8WC4 - chains B and Y of the 5 polymer chains in the assembly; structure by electron microscopy, 3.10 A resolution.

# Chain B
Protein: Guanine nucleotide-binding protein G(I)/G(S)/G(T) subunit beta-1
Source organism: Homo sapiens
Reference sequence: P62873 (GBB1_HUMAN); residue numbers follow UniProt; this construct covers 2-340
Amino-acid sequence (345 residues; row label = number of the first residue in the row; numbers below 1 keep their minus sign (Met-4 is residue -4)):
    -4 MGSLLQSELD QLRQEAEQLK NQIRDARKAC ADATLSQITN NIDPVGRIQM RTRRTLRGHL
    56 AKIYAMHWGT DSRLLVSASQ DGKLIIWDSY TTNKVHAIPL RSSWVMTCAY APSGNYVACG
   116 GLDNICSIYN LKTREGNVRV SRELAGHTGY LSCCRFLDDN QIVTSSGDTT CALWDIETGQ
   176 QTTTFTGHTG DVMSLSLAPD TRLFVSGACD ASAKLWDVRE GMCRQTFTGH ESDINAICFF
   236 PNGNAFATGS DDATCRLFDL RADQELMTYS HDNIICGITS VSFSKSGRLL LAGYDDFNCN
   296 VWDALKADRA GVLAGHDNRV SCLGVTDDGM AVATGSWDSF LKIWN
Not modelled in the structure: -4 to 5, 310
Differences from the reference sequence: initiating methionine (-4); expression tag (-3 to 1)
UniProt features mapped onto this chain:
  - modified residue: Ser2 (N-acetylserine), His266 (Phosphohistidine)
  - natural variant: Leu30 (L30F: In MRD42; uncertain significance), Arg52 (R52G: In MRD42), Gly64 (G64V: In MRD42), Asp76 (D76E: In MRD42; D76G: In MRD42), Gly77 (G77S: In MRD42), Lys78 (K78R: In MRD42), Ile80 (I80N: In MRD42; I80T: In MRD42), His91 (H91R: In MRD42; uncertain significance), Ala92 (A92T: In MRD42), Pro94 (P94S: In MRD42), Leu95 (L95P: In MRD42), Arg96 (R96L: In MRD42), 5 further natural variant entries in UniProt

# Chain Y
Protein: Guanine nucleotide-binding protein G(I)/G(S)/G(O) subunit gamma-2
Source organism: Homo sapiens
Reference sequence: P59768 (GBG2_HUMAN); numbering as in UniProt (aligned over 1-71)
Amino-acid sequence (71 residues; numbered 1 to 71; the number before each row is that of its first residue):
     1 MASNNTASIA QARKLVEQLK MEANIDRIKV SKAAADLMAY CEAHAKEDPL LTPVPASENP
    61 FREKKFFCAI L
Not modelled in the structure: 1-7, 64-71
UniProt features mapped onto this chain:
  - modified residue: Ala2 (N-acetylalanine), Cys68 (Cysteine methyl ester)
  - lipidation: Cys68 (S-geranylgeranyl cysteine)

# Chain B / chain Y interface
Pairs across the interface - 48 pairs, chain B then chain Y:
  Ala11(B) - Leu19(Y)
  Leu14(B) - Leu19(Y)  hydrophobic
  Leu14(B) - Lys20(Y)
  Lys15(B) - Leu19(Y)
  Ile18(B) - Ala23(Y)  hydrophobic
  Arg22(B) - Arg27(Y)
  Cys25(B) - Arg27(Y)
  Cys25(B) - Val30(Y)
  Ala26(B) - Val30(Y)  hydrophobic
  Asp27(B) - Val30(Y)
  Asp27(B) - Ser31(Y)  hydrogen bond
  Ala28(B) - Val30(Y)
  Leu30(B) - Ala34(Y)  hydrophobic
  Thr34(B) - Met38(Y)
  Val40(B) - Leu51(Y)  hydrophobic
  Arg48(B) - Phe61(Y)  hydrogen bond (side chain-backbone)
  Arg49(B) - Phe61(Y)
  Arg49(B) - Arg62(Y)
  Ser84(B) - Phe61(Y)
  Tyr85(B) - Pro60(Y)
  Tyr85(B) - Phe61(Y)  hydrophobic
  Met217(B) - Met21(Y)  hydrophobic
  Cys218(B) - Gln18(Y)
  Arg219(B) - Glu22(Y)
  Thr221(B) - Glu22(Y)  hydrogen bond
  Asp254(B) - Ala33(Y)
  Arg256(B) - Arg27(Y)
  Arg256(B) - Ile28(Y)
  Ala257(B) - Arg27(Y)
  Ala257(B) - Ile28(Y)
  Ala257(B) - Val30(Y)  hydrophobic
  Asp258(B) - Ile25(Y)
  Asp258(B) - Arg27(Y)  salt bridge
  Gln259(B) - Val30(Y)
  Ser279(B) - Asp48(Y)  hydrogen bond
  Lys280(B) - Asp48(Y)
  Ser281(B) - Tyr40(Y)
  Ser281(B) - Cys41(Y)
  Ser281(B) - His44(Y)
  Ser281(B) - Asp48(Y)  hydrogen bond
  Arg283(B) - Leu51(Y)
  Leu300(B) - Met38(Y)  hydrophobic
  Asp323(B) - Pro49(Y)
  Gly324(B) - Pro49(Y)
  Gly324(B) - Leu50(Y)
  Met325(B) - Leu50(Y)
  Ala326(B) - Phe61(Y)  hydrophobic
  Asn340(B) - Asn59(Y)
Other interface residues (no listed pair), chain B (48 interface residues in all): Leu7, Ile33, Ile37, Ile43, Met45, Gln220, Phe235, Pro236, Asn237, Leu261, Gly282, Leu284, Ile338
Other interface residues (no listed pair), chain Y (34 interface residues in all): Ala12, Val16, Asp26, Lys29, Leu37, Ala45, Glu47, Glu58, Glu63

# Overview
Chain B and chain Y form an interface of 48 and 34 residues respectively; the contacts include 5 hydrogen
bonds and 1 salt bridge. Polar contacts include Asp258(B)-Arg27(Y), Asp27(B)-Ser31(Y) and Arg48(B)-Phe61(Y).
Here chain B is Guanine nucleotide-binding protein G(I)/G(S)/G(T) subunit beta-1 and chain Y is Guanine
nucleotide-binding protein G(I)/G(S)/G(O) subunit gamma-2, both from Homo sapiens. Entry 8WC4 (Cryo-EM
structure of the ZH8651-bound mTAAR1-Gs complex) was determined by electron microscopy together with 8WC3,
8WC5, 8WC6, 8WC7, 8WC8, 8WC9, 8WCA and 8WCB from the same study.
